6NUD - chains I and N of the 12 polymer chains in the assembly; structure by electron microscopy, 3.50 A resolution.

== Chain I ==
Name: CRISPR type III-associated RAMP protein Csm4
From: Streptococcus thermophilus
UniProt: A0A0A7HGA1 (A0A0A7HGA1_STRTR); residue numbers follow UniProt; this construct covers 1-299
Chain sequence (299 residues; each row starts with the number of its first residue):
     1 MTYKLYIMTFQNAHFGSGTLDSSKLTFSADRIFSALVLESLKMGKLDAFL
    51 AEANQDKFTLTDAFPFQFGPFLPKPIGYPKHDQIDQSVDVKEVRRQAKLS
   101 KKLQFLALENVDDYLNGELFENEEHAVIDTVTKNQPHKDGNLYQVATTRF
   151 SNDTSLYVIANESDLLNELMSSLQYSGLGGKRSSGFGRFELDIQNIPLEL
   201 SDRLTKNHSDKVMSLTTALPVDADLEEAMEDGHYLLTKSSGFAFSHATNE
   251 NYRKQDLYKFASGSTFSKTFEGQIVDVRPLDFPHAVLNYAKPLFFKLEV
Not modelled in the structure: 1-2, 298-299
Ligand contacts: ATP (adenosine-5'-triphosphate): R94, R95, K98

== Chain N ==
Name: CRISPR type III-associated RAMP protein Csm3
From: Streptococcus thermophilus
UniProt: A0A0A7HIF0 (A0A0A7HIF0_STRTR); residue numbers follow UniProt; this construct covers 1-220
Chain sequence (220 residues; each row starts with the number of its first residue):
     1 MTFAKIKFSAQIRLETGLHIGGSDAFAAIGAIASPVIKDPITNIPIIPGS
    51 SLKGKMRTLLAKVYNEKVAEKPSDDSDILSRLFGNSKDKRFKMGRLIFRD
   101 AFLSNADELDSLGVRSYTEVKFENTIDRITAEANPRQIERAIRNSTFDFE
   151 LIYEITDENENQVEEDFKVIRDGLKLLELDYLGGSGSRGYGKVAFEKLKA
   201 TTVFGNYDVKTLNELLTAEV
Not modelled in the structure: 1, 214-220
Differences from the reference sequence: engineered mutation A33 (Asp in A0A0A7HIF0)
UniProt features mapped onto this chain:
  - mutagenesis: H19 (H19A: Wild-type degradation of target ssRNA by the Csm complex), D100 (D100A: Nearly wild-type degradation of target ssRNA by the Csm complex, crRNA is shorter, Csm complex is altered), E119 (E119A: Wild-type degradation of target ssRNA by the Csm complex), E123 (E123A: Wild-type degradation of target ssRNA by the Csm complex), E139 (E139A: Wild-type degradation of target ssRNA by the Csm complex)

== Chain I / chain N interface ==
Pairs across the interface (42):
  Q11(I) - R99(N)
  N12(I) - D100(N)  hydrogen bond
  K42(I) - F3(N)
  K42(I) - E154(N)  salt bridge
  K42(I) - T156(N)
  K42(I) - D157(N)
  M43(I) - F3(N)  hydrophobic
  M43(I) - D157(N)
  D129(I) - F26(N)
  D129(I) - P40(N)
  T130(I) - F26(N)
  T132(I) - G22(N)
  T132(I) - S23(N)
  K133(I) - S50(N)  hydrogen bond
  Q135(I) - P72(N)
  R149(I) - D39(N)  salt bridge
  R149(I) - I41(N)
  S151(I) - I41(N)
  S172(I) - F3(N)
  S172(I) - K5(N)
  Y175(I) - K5(N)
  Y175(I) - I152(N)
  Y175(I) - V203(N)
  S176(I) - K5(N)  hydrogen bond
  S176(I) - I97(N)
  R182(I) - M93(N)  hydrogen bond
  S183(I) - K53(N)
  S183(I) - M93(N)
  S184(I) - F98(N)
  S184(I) - R99(N)
  G185(I) - I97(N)
  G185(I) - F98(N)
  F186(I) - D100(N)
  R188(I) - R99(N)
  R188(I) - E150(N)
  R188(I) - I152(N)
  F244(I) - K92(N)
  H246(I) - K89(N)
  H246(I) - K92(N)
  T248(I) - K89(N)
  N249(I) - K89(N)
  N251(I) - K89(N)  hydrogen bond
Interface residues without a listed pair, chain I (26 interface residues in all): V127
Interface residues without a listed pair, chain N (31 interface residues in all): K7, P48, R90, F91, L96, I155, F204

== Summary ==
The interface between chain I and chain N involves 26 residues on one side and 31 on the other, with 5
hydrogen bonds and 2 salt bridges. Polar pairs include K42(I)-E154(N), R149(I)-D39(N) and N12(I)-D100(N).
Bound to chain I: ATP.
Here chain I is CRISPR type III-associated RAMP protein Csm4 and chain N is CRISPR type III-associated RAMP
protein Csm3, both from Streptococcus thermophilus. Entry 6NUD (Small conformation of ssRNA-bound CRISPR_Csm
complex) was determined by electron microscopy together with 6NUE from the same study.
